PDB entry 7DYB | X-ray diffraction, 1.78 A resolution | chain H

# Chain H
Name: Ferritin
Organism: Thermotoga maritima (strain ATCC 43589 / MSB8 / DSM 3109 / JCM 10099)
Notes: EC 1.16.3.2
UniProt: Q9X0L2 (Q9X0L2_THEMA); residues 1-164 here = UniProt positions 1-164
Amino-acid sequence (164 residues; each row starts with the number of its first residue):
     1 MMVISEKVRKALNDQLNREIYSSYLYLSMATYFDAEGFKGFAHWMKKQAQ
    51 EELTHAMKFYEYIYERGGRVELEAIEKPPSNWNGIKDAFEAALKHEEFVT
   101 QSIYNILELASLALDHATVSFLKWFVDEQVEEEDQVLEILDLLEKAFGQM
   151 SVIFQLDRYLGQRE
Unresolved in the structure: 1
Sequence notes: engineered mutation Leu-112 (Glu in Q9X0L2), Ala-113 (Glu in Q9X0L2), Leu-114 (Lys in Q9X0L2), Leu-137 (Arg in Q9X0L2), Phe-147 (Asn in Q9X0L2)
Metal / ion sites: Fe ion site 1: Glu-19, Glu-52, His-55; Fe ion site 2: Glu-52, Glu-96, Glu-132
Reported in the primary citation:
  - self-association interface (contacts with another copy of this molecule): Leu-114, Leu-137
  - interface residues: Leu-114, Leu-137

# Overview
Glu-19, Glu-52 and His-55 form the Fe ion site 1. Glu-52, Glu-96 and Glu-132 coordinate Fe ion site 2. From
the paper: interface residues Leu-114 and Leu-137; a self-association interface involving Leu-114 and Leu-137.
Chain H is Ferritin (Thermotoga maritima (strain ATCC 43589 / MSB8 / DSM 3109 / JCM 10099)); the structure,
Thermotoga maritima ferritin mutant-FLAL-L, was determined by X-ray diffraction, deposited together with 7DY8,
7DY9 and 7DYA.
